PDB entry 5F1L | X-ray diffraction, 2.30 A resolution | chain A

[Chain A]
Molecule: Bromodomain-containing protein 9
From: Homo sapiens
Notes: fragment: Bromodomain
UniProt: Q9H8M2 (BRD9_HUMAN), isoform Q9H8M2-1; residues 14-134 here = UniProt positions 14-134
Amino-acid sequence (123 residues; numbered 12 to 134; the number before each row is that of its first residue):
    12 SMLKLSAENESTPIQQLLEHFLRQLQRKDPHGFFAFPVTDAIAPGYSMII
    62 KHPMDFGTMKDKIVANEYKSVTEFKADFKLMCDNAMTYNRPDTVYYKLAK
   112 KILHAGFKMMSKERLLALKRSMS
Not modelled in the structure: 12-21
Differences from the reference sequence: expression tag (12-13)
Residues lining bound ligands: 5U2 (5-[3,5-dimethoxy-4-[(3-oxidanylazetidin-1-yl)methyl]phenyl]-1,3-dimethyl-pyridin-2-one): His42, Gly43, Phe44, Phe45, Phe47, Pro48, Val49, Ile53, Ala54, Tyr57, Ala96, Tyr99, Asn100, Tyr106
Reported in the primary citation:
  - binding site for 5U2: His42, Phe44, Phe47, Ile53, Tyr57, Asn100, Tyr106
  - conformationally variable residues (side-chain flip): Phe47
  - mutagenesis - N100F: abolished binding to acetylated histone

[In short]
Ligands of chain A: compound 5U2. From the paper: a binding site for 5U2 at His42, Phe44 and Phe47 among
others; N100F abolishes binding to acetylated histone.
Chain A is Bromodomain-containing protein 9 (Homo sapiens); the structure, Crystal structure of the
bromodomain of BRD9 in complex with compound 9, was determined by X-ray diffraction, deposited together with
5EU1, 5F1H, 5F25 and 5F2P.
